PDB entry 9J4Y | X-ray diffraction, 2.50 A resolution | chains A and B

== Chain A (and B) ==
Name: Aminotransferase, class III
Source organism: Pseudomonas putida KT2440
Notes: chain B of this document is another copy of the same molecule, construct and numbering; everything in this record applies to it too
Reference sequence: Q88J50 (Q88J50_PSEPK); residues 1-459 here = UniProt positions 1-459
Amino-acid sequence (459 residues; each row starts with the number of its first residue):
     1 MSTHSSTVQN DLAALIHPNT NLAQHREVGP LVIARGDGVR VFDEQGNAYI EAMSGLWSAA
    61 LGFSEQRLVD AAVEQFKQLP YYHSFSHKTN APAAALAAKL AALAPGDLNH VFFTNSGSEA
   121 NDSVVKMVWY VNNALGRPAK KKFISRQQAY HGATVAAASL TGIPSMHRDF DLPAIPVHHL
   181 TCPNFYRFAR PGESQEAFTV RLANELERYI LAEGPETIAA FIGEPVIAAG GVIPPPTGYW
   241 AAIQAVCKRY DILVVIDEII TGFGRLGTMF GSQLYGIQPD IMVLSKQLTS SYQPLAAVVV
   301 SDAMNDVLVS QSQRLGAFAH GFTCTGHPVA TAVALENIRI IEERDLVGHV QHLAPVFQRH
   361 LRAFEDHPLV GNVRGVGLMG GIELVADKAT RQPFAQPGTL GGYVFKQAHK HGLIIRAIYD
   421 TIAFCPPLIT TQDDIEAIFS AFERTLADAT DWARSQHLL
Disordered / not traced: 1-3 (chain B: 1-5, 459)
Construct notes: engineered mutation Phe322 (Leu in Q88J50)
Reported in the primary citation:
  - contacts within the chain: Asn115-Glu119 (hydrogen bond)
  - self-association interface (contacts with another copy of this molecule); pairs are residue here / residue on that copy: Ser116-Glu119 (hydrogen bond), Asn115
  - mutagenesis - I259V: decreased catalytic activity

== Interface between chain A and chain B ==
Contacting residue pairs (273; chain A residue first):
  Thr7(A) - Ala91(B)
  Thr7(A) - Ala94(B)
  Asn10(A) - Ala94(B)
  Asn10(A) - Ala95(B)
  Asn10(A) - Ala98(B)
  Asp11(A) - Thr89(B)  hydrogen bond
  Asp11(A) - Ala94(B)
  Ala13(A) - Asn109(B)
  Ala13(A) - His110(B)  hydrogen bond (backbone-side chain)
  Ala14(A) - Ala97(B)
  Ala14(A) - Ala98(B)  hydrophobic
  Ala14(A) - Ala101(B)  hydrophobic
  Ala14(A) - Asn109(B)
  Ala14(A) - His110(B)
  Ala14(A) - Val111(B)  hydrogen bond (backbone-backbone)
  Leu15(A) - Thr89(B)
  Leu15(A) - Ala97(B)  hydrophobic
  Leu15(A) - Val111(B)
  Leu15(A) - Phe113(B)  hydrophobic
  Ile16(A) - His110(B)
  Ile16(A) - Val111(B)  hydrogen bond (backbone-backbone)
  Ile16(A) - Phe112(B)
  Ile16(A) - Val300(B)  hydrophobic
  Ile16(A) - Asn305(B)
  Ile16(A) - Leu308(B)  hydrophobic
  His17(A) - Ser84(B)  hydrogen bond (side chain-backbone)
  His17(A) - Lys88(B)  hydrogen bond (side chain-backbone)
  His17(A) - Thr89(B)
  His17(A) - Phe318(B)
  Pro18(A) - Ser84(B)
  Pro18(A) - Phe85(B)
  Pro18(A) - Ser86(B)
  Pro18(A) - Phe112(B)  hydrophobic
  Pro18(A) - His320(B)
  Pro18(A) - Gly321(B)
  Pro18(A) - Thr325(B)
  Asn19(A) - Phe85(B)
  Asn19(A) - Ser86(B)  hydrogen bond (backbone-backbone)
  Asn19(A) - Phe318(B)  hydrogen bond (backbone-backbone)
  Asn19(A) - Ala319(B)
  Asn19(A) - His320(B)  hydrogen bond (backbone-backbone)
  Asn19(A) - Gly321(B)
  Thr20(A) - Ser84(B)
  Thr20(A) - Phe85(B)
  Thr20(A) - Ser86(B)  hydrogen bond (side chain-backbone)
  Thr20(A) - His87(B)  hydrogen bond (side chain-backbone)
  Thr20(A) - Ser312(B)
  Thr20(A) - Ala317(B)
  Thr20(A) - Phe318(B)  hydrogen bond (backbone-backbone)
  Asn21(A) - His87(B)
  Asn21(A) - Ser312(B)  hydrogen bond (side chain-backbone)
  Asn21(A) - Gly316(B)
  Asn21(A) - Ala317(B)
  Leu22(A) - Leu308(B)  hydrophobic
  Leu22(A) - Ser312(B)  hydrogen bond (backbone-side chain)
  Leu22(A) - Phe318(B)  hydrophobic
  Ala23(A) - Val309(B)
  Ala23(A) - Ser312(B)
  Ala23(A) - Gln313(B)
  His25(A) - His87(B)  hydrogen bond
  Arg26(A) - Asn305(B)
  Arg26(A) - Asp306(B)  salt bridge
  Arg26(A) - Val309(B)
  Pro30(A) - His87(B)
  Pro30(A) - Thr89(B)
  Leu31(A) - His87(B)  hydrogen bond (backbone-backbone)
  Leu31(A) - Lys88(B)
  Leu31(A) - Thr89(B)  hydrogen bond (backbone-backbone)
  Val32(A) - Thr89(B)
  Ile33(A) - Leu79(B)
  Ile33(A) - Tyr82(B)  hydrophobic
  Ile33(A) - Lys88(B)
  Ile33(A) - Thr89(B)  hydrogen bond (backbone-backbone)
  Ile33(A) - Asn90(B)
  Ala34(A) - Gln78(B)
  Ala34(A) - Leu79(B)
  Arg35(A) - Gln78(B)
  Arg35(A) - Leu79(B)
  Gly36(A) - Gln78(B)  hydrogen bond (backbone-backbone)
  Gly36(A) - Leu79(B)
  Glu51(A) - Tyr82(B)  hydrogen bond
  Gly55(A) - His83(B)
  Leu56(A) - Tyr81(B)
  Leu56(A) - His83(B)
  Leu56(A) - Phe85(B)  hydrophobic
  Leu56(A) - Thr323(B)
  Ser58(A) - Tyr81(B)
  Phe63(A) - Pro80(B)
  Phe63(A) - Tyr81(B)
  Phe63(A) - Tyr82(B)  hydrophobic
  Gln66(A) - Lys77(B)
  Val69(A) - Phe76(B)  hydrophobic
  Ala72(A) - Phe76(B)  hydrophobic
  Val73(A) - Val73(B)  hydrophobic
  Phe76(A) - Val69(B)  hydrophobic
  Phe76(A) - Ala72(B)  hydrophobic
  Phe76(A) - Tyr292(B)
  Phe76(A) - Gln293(B)
  Lys77(A) - Gln66(B)
  Lys77(A) - Val69(B)
  Gln78(A) - Ala34(B)
  Gln78(A) - Arg35(B)
  Gln78(A) - Gly36(B)  hydrogen bond (backbone-backbone)
  Leu79(A) - Ile33(B)
  Leu79(A) - Ala34(B)
  Leu79(A) - Arg35(B)
  Leu79(A) - Gly36(B)
  Pro80(A) - Phe63(B)
  Pro80(A) - Tyr292(B)  hydrophobic
  Tyr81(A) - Leu56(B)
  Tyr81(A) - Ser58(B)
  Tyr81(A) - Phe63(B)
  Tyr81(A) - Ser291(B)
  Tyr82(A) - Ile33(B)  hydrophobic
  Tyr82(A) - Glu51(B)  hydrogen bond
  Tyr82(A) - Phe63(B)  hydrophobic
  Tyr82(A) - Ile414(B)
  His83(A) - Gly55(B)
  His83(A) - Leu56(B)
  Ser84(A) - His17(B)  hydrogen bond (backbone-side chain)
  Ser84(A) - Pro18(B)
  Ser84(A) - Thr20(B)
  Phe85(A) - Pro18(B)
  Phe85(A) - Asn19(B)
  Phe85(A) - Thr20(B)
  Phe85(A) - Leu56(B)  hydrophobic
  Phe85(A) - Arg416(B)
  Ser86(A) - Pro18(B)
  Ser86(A) - Asn19(B)  hydrogen bond (backbone-backbone)
  Ser86(A) - Thr20(B)  hydrogen bond (backbone-side chain)
  Ser86(A) - Phe405(B)
  His87(A) - Thr20(B)  hydrogen bond (backbone-side chain)
  His87(A) - Asn21(B)
  His87(A) - Gln24(B)
  His87(A) - His25(B)  hydrogen bond
  His87(A) - Pro30(B)
  His87(A) - Leu31(B)  hydrogen bond (backbone-backbone)
  Lys88(A) - His17(B)  hydrogen bond (backbone-side chain)
  Lys88(A) - Leu31(B)
  Lys88(A) - Ile33(B)
  Lys88(A) - His409(B)
  Lys88(A) - Ile414(B)
  Thr89(A) - Asp11(B)  hydrogen bond
  Thr89(A) - Leu15(B)
  Thr89(A) - His17(B)
  Thr89(A) - Pro30(B)
  Thr89(A) - Leu31(B)  hydrogen bond (backbone-backbone)
  Thr89(A) - Val32(B)
  Thr89(A) - Ile33(B)  hydrogen bond (backbone-backbone)
  Asn90(A) - Ile33(B)
  Ala91(A) - Thr7(B)
  Ala94(A) - Thr7(B)
  Ala94(A) - Asn10(B)
  Ala94(A) - Asp11(B)
  Ala95(A) - Asn10(B)
  Ala97(A) - Ala14(B)
  Ala98(A) - Asn10(B)
  Ala98(A) - Ala14(B)
  Asn109(A) - Ala13(B)
  Asn109(A) - Ala14(B)
  His110(A) - Ala13(B)  hydrogen bond (side chain-backbone)
  His110(A) - Ala14(B)
  His110(A) - Ile16(B)
  Val111(A) - Ala14(B)  hydrogen bond (backbone-backbone)
  Val111(A) - Leu15(B)
  Val111(A) - Ile16(B)  hydrogen bond (backbone-backbone)
  Phe112(A) - Ile16(B)
  Phe112(A) - Pro18(B)  hydrophobic
  Phe113(A) - Leu15(B)  hydrophobic
  Asn115(A) - Asn115(B)
  Asn115(A) - Ser116(B)
  Asn115(A) - Pro294(B)
  Ser116(A) - Asn115(B)
  Ser116(A) - Glu119(B)  hydrogen bond
  Ser118(A) - Phe322(B)
  Glu119(A) - Ser116(B)  hydrogen bond
  Glu119(A) - Glu119(B)
  Asp122(A) - Thr154(B)
  Asp122(A) - Val155(B)  hydrogen bond (side chain-backbone)
  Lys126(A) - Ala153(B)  hydrogen bond (side chain-backbone)
  Lys126(A) - Val155(B)
  Lys126(A) - Phe170(B)
  Trp129(A) - Asp169(B)
  Trp129(A) - Phe170(B)
  Trp129(A) - Asp171(B)
  Tyr130(A) - Arg168(B)
  Tyr130(A) - Asp169(B)
  Tyr130(A) - Phe170(B)  hydrophobic
  Asn133(A) - Asp169(B)  hydrogen bond (side chain-backbone)
  Asn133(A) - Asp171(B)  hydrogen bond
  Lys141(A) - Asp171(B)  salt bridge
  Tyr150(A) - Gly321(B)
  Ala153(A) - Lys126(B)  hydrogen bond (backbone-side chain)
  Ala153(A) - His320(B)  hydrogen bond (backbone-side chain)
  Ala153(A) - Gly321(B)
  Thr154(A) - Asp122(B)
  Val155(A) - Asp122(B)  hydrogen bond (backbone-side chain)
  Val155(A) - Lys126(B)
  Val155(A) - Ala156(B)  hydrophobic
  Ala156(A) - Val155(B)  hydrophobic
  Ser165(A) - Ala319(B)
  Met166(A) - Ala319(B)
  Arg168(A) - Tyr130(B)
  Asp169(A) - Trp129(B)
  Asp169(A) - Tyr130(B)
  Asp169(A) - Asn133(B)  hydrogen bond (backbone-side chain)
  Asp169(A) - Gln311(B)  hydrogen bond
  Asp169(A) - Arg314(B)  salt bridge
  Asp169(A) - Leu315(B)
  Phe170(A) - Lys126(B)
  Phe170(A) - Trp129(B)
  Phe170(A) - Tyr130(B)  hydrophobic
  Phe170(A) - Ala319(B)
  Asp171(A) - Trp129(B)
  Asp171(A) - Asn133(B)  hydrogen bond
  Asp171(A) - Lys141(B)  salt bridge
  Ala174(A) - Ala174(B)
  Lys286(A) - Thr323(B)  hydrogen bond
  Ser291(A) - Tyr81(B)
  Ser291(A) - Thr323(B)
  Ser291(A) - His327(B)  hydrogen bond (backbone-side chain)
  Tyr292(A) - Phe76(B)
  Tyr292(A) - Pro80(B)  hydrophobic
  Tyr292(A) - His327(B)  hydrogen bond (backbone-side chain)
  Gln293(A) - Phe76(B)
  Gln293(A) - Gln293(B)  hydrogen bond
  Pro294(A) - Asn115(B)
  Val300(A) - Ile16(B)  hydrophobic
  Asn305(A) - Ile16(B)
  Asn305(A) - Arg26(B)
  Asp306(A) - Arg26(B)  salt bridge
  Leu308(A) - Leu22(B)
  Val309(A) - Ala23(B)
  Val309(A) - Arg26(B)
  Gln311(A) - Asp169(B)  hydrogen bond
  Ser312(A) - Thr20(B)
  Ser312(A) - Asn21(B)
  Ser312(A) - Leu22(B)  hydrogen bond (side chain-backbone)
  Ser312(A) - Ala23(B)
  Gln313(A) - Ala23(B)
  Leu315(A) - Asp169(B)
  Gly316(A) - Asn21(B)  hydrogen bond (backbone-side chain)
  Ala317(A) - Thr20(B)
  Ala317(A) - Asn21(B)
  Phe318(A) - His17(B)
  Phe318(A) - Asn19(B)  hydrogen bond (backbone-backbone)
  Phe318(A) - Thr20(B)  hydrogen bond (backbone-backbone)
  Phe318(A) - Leu22(B)  hydrophobic
  Ala319(A) - Asn19(B)
  Ala319(A) - Ser165(B)
  Ala319(A) - Met166(B)
  Ala319(A) - Phe170(B)
  His320(A) - Pro18(B)
  His320(A) - Asn19(B)  hydrogen bond (backbone-backbone)
  His320(A) - Ala153(B)  hydrogen bond (side chain-backbone)
  Gly321(A) - Pro18(B)
  Gly321(A) - Asn19(B)
  Gly321(A) - Tyr150(B)
  Gly321(A) - Ala153(B)
  Phe322(A) - Ser118(B)
  Thr323(A) - Leu56(B)
  Thr323(A) - Lys286(B)  hydrogen bond
  Thr323(A) - Ser291(B)
  Cys324(A) - Pro294(B)  hydrophobic
  Thr325(A) - Pro18(B)
  His327(A) - Ser291(B)  hydrogen bond (side chain-backbone)
  His327(A) - Tyr292(B)  hydrogen bond (side chain-backbone)
  Phe405(A) - Ser86(B)
  Phe405(A) - Lys88(B)
  His409(A) - Lys88(B)  hydrogen bond
  Ile414(A) - Tyr82(B)
  Ile414(A) - Lys88(B)
  Arg416(A) - Ser86(B)  hydrogen bond
Interface residues without a listed pair, chain A (120 interface residues in all): Gln24, Val28, Gly29, Val41, Ser64, Ala101, Val125, Ala158, Leu172, Ile175, Ser290, Val329
Interface residues without a listed pair, chain B (121 interface residues in all): Val28, Gly29, Val41, Ser64, Ala93, Val125, Ala158, Leu172, Ser290, Cys324, Val329
Interface features reported in the paper:
  - specific contacts: Glu119(A)-Ser116(B) (hydrogen bond)

== Summary ==
The interface between chain A and chain B involves 120 residues on one side and 121 on the other; the contacts
include 63 hydrogen bonds and 5 salt bridges. Polar contacts include Arg26(A)-Asp306(B), Lys141(A)-Asp171(B)
and Asp169(A)-Arg314(B). The paper describes a hydrogen bond between Glu119(A) and Ser116(B). The paper
reports that I259V of chain A reduces catalytic activity; a self-association interface involving Asn115(A),
Ser116(A) and Glu119(A).
Chain A and chain B are both Aminotransferase, class III (Pseudomonas putida KT2440); the structure, Crystal
Structure of the L322F mutant of Omega Transaminase TA_2799 from Pseudomonas putida KT2440, was determined by
X-ray diffraction together with 9J2K, 9J4Z and 9J50 from the same study.
